PDB entry 8EB5 | X-ray diffraction, 2.50 A resolution | chains A and C of the 3 polymer chains in the assembly

== Chain A ==
Protein: Hermes transposase BED domain
From: Musca domestica
UniProt: Q25442 (Q25442_MUSDO); residues 1-78 here = UniProt positions 1-78
Amino-acid sequence (78 residues; row label = number of the first residue in the row):
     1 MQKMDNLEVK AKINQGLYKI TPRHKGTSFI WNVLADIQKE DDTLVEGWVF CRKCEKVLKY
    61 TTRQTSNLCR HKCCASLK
Unresolved in the structure: 1-3, 78
Metal / ion sites: Zn2+: Cys-51, Cys-54, His-71, Cys-73
From the paper describing this entry:
  - Zn2+ coordination: Cys-51, Cys-54, His-71, Cys-73
  - binding site for Hermes transposon left-end subterminal repeats 1 and 2 (chain C): Arg-63, Gln-64, Thr-65 to Arg-70
  - specificity-determining residues: Asn-67, Arg-70
  - conformationally variable residues (side-chain flip): Asn-67, Arg-70
  - contacts within the chain: Lys-59/Asn-67

== Chain C ==
Molecule: Hermes transposon left-end subterminal repeats 1 and 2
Sequence (17 nucleotides; row label = number of the first residue in the row):
     1 CAACAAGTGG CTTATTT

== Interface between chain A and chain C ==
Pairs across the interface (15):
  Lys-56(A) / DG7(C)  hydrogen bond to the phosphate
  Lys-56(A) / DT8(C)  salt bridge to the phosphate
  Leu-58(A) / DG9(C)  phosphate contact
  Lys-59(A) / DG9(C)  hydrogen bond to the phosphate
  Lys-59(A) / DG10(C)  salt bridge to the phosphate
  Arg-63(A) / DG10(C)  sugar contact
  Arg-63(A) / DC11(C)  salt bridge to the phosphate
  Arg-63(A) / DT12(C)  base contact
  Gln-64(A) / DC11(C)  hydrogen bond to the base
  Gln-64(A) / DT12(C)  base contact
  Asn-67(A) / DG9(C)  hydrogen bond to the phosphate
  Arg-70(A) / DT8(C)  base contact
  Arg-70(A) / DG9(C)  hydrogen bond to the base
  His-71(A) / DT8(C)  salt bridge to the phosphate
  Lys-72(A) / DG7(C)  salt bridge to the phosphate
Interface residues without a listed pair, chain A (11 interface residues in all): Val-57, Ser-66
Interface residues without a listed pair, chain C (7 interface residues in all): DT13

== Summary ==
11 residues of chain A and 7 residues of chain C are in contact; the contacts include 5 hydrogen bonds and 5
salt bridges. Polar pairs include Gln-64(A)/DC11(C), Arg-70(A)/DG9(C) and Lys-56(A)/DG7(C). From the paper: a
binding site for Hermes transposon left-end subterminal repeats 1 and 2 (chain C) at Arg-63(A), Gln-64(A) and
Thr-65(A); Zn2+ coordination by Cys-51(A), Cys-54(A) and His-71(A) among others.
Chain A is Hermes transposase BED domain (Musca domestica) and chain C is Hermes transposon left-end
subterminal repeats 1 and 2; the structure, Tandem of Hermes transposase BED domain in complex with the quasi
palindrome of its transposon left-end, was determined by X-ray diffraction (same publication as 8EDG and
8SJD).
